Entry 7Y9V (electron microscopy, 3.20 A resolution); this record covers chains A and B of the 4 polymer chains in the assembly.

Chain A (and B):
Protein: Auxin efflux carrier component 1
From: Arabidopsis thaliana
Notes: chain B of this document is another copy of the same molecule, construct and numbering; everything in this record applies to it too
UniProt: Q9C6B8 (PINI_ARATH); residue numbers follow UniProt; this construct covers 1-622
Sequence (622 residues; each row starts with the number of its first residue):
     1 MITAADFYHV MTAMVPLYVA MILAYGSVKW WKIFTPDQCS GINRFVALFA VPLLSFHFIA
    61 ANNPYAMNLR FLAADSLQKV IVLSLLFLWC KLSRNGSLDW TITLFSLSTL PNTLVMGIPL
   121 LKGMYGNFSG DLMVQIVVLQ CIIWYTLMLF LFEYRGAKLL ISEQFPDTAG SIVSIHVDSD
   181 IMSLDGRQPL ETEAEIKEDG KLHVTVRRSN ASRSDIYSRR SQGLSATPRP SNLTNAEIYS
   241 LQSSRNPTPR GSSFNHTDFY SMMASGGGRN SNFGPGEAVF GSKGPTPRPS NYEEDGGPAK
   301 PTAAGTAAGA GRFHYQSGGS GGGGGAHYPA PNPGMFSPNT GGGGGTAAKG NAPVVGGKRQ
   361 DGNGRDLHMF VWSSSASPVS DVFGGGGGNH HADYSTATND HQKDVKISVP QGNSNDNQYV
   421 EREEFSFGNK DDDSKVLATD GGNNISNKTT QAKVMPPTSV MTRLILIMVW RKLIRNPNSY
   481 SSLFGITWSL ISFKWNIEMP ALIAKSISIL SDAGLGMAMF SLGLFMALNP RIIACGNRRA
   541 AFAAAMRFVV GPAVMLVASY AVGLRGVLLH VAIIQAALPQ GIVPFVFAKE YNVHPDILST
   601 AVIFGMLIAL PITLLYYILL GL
Not modelled in the structure: 212-454
UniProt features mapped onto this chain:
  - binding site ((indol-3-yl)acetate): Val51, Asn112, Leu114, Tyr145, Ile582, Val583
  - modified residue: Ser209 (Phosphoserine), Ser212 (Phosphoserine), Ser221 (Phosphoserine), Ser225 (Phosphoserine), Thr227 (Phosphothreonine), Ser231 (Phosphoserine), Thr248 (Phosphothreonine), Ser252 (Phosphoserine), Ser253 (Phosphoserine), Ser271 (Phosphoserine), Thr286 (Phosphothreonine), Ser290 (Phosphoserine), Thr302 (Phosphothreonine), Ser317 (Phosphoserine), Ser320 (Phosphoserine), Ser337 (Phosphoserine), Thr340 (Phosphothreonine), Ser374 (Phosphoserine), Ser377 (Phosphoserine), Ser408 (Phosphoserine) and 4 more in UniProt
  - glycosylation: Asn127 (N-linked (GlcNAc...) asparagine)
  - mutagenesis: Val51 (V51A: Strongly reduced ability to bind auxin (e.g. IAA) and impaired auxin efflux carrier activity), Asn112 (N112A: Lost ability to bind auxin (e.g. IAA) and impaired auxin efflux carrier activity), Tyr145 (Y145A: Strongly reduced ability to bind auxin (e.g. IAA) and impaired auxin (e.g. IAA) efflux carrier activity), Arg187 (R187A: Reduced auxin (e.g. IAA) efflux carrier activity), Thr227 (T227A: Non-phosphorylatable, slightly decreased auxin transport activity; when associated with A-248 and A-286; T227D: Phosphomimetic, normal auxin transport activity ...), Ser231 (S231A: Apical-to-basal shift in polar targeting, lost ability to recruit NPY1/MAB4 and NPY5/MEL1 to the plasma membrane, and increased auxin accumulation in the root tips ...), Thr248 (T248A: Non-phosphorylatable, slightly decreased auxin transport activity; when associated with A-227 and A-286; T248D: Phosphomimetic, normal auxin transport activity ...), Ser252 (S252A: Apical-to-basal shift in polar targeting, lost ability to recruit NPY1/MAB4 and NPY5/MEL1 to the plasma membrane, and increased auxin accumulation in the root tips ...), Ser271 (S271A: Non-phosphorylatable, slightly decreased auxin transport activity; when associated with A-231; A-252 and A-290; S271D: Phosphomimetic, normal auxin transport activity ...), Thr286 (T286A: Non-phosphorylatable, slightly decreased auxin transport activity; when associated with A-227 and A-248; T286D: Phosphomimetic, normal auxin transport activity ...), Ser290 (S290A: Apical-to-basal shift in polar targeting, lost ability to recruit NPY1/MAB4 and NPY5/MEL1 to the plasma membrane, and increased auxin accumulation in the root tips ...), Lys472 (K472A: Impaired auxin (e.g. IAA) efflux carrier activity), 3 further mutagenesis entries in UniProt
Ligand contacts: 1H-indol-3-ylacetic acid (IAC): Val46, Val51, Asn112, Val115, Asn478, Ala518, Leu522, Ile582, Val583
What the authors report for this chain:
  - binding site for 1H-indol-3-ylacetic acid: Val51, Asn112, Asn478, Ile582
  - mutagenesis - N112A, I582A: abolished binding to 1H-indol-3-ylacetic acid
  - mutagenesis - V51A (17-fold), Y145A: decreased binding to 1H-indol-3-ylacetic acid
  - mutagenesis - R471A, N478A: decreased expression
  - post-translational modification sites: Thr227, Ser231, Thr248, Ser252, Ser271, Thr286, Ser290 (citing earlier work)

Interface between chain A and chain B:
Contacting residue pairs - 51 pairs, chain A then chain B:
  Tyr8(A) - Ala501(B)
  Tyr8(A) - Leu502(B)
  Met11(A) - Leu502(B)
  Thr12(A) - Ala501(B)
  Val15(A) - Leu502(B)  hydrophobic
  Pro16(A) - Lys505(B)
  Pro16(A) - Ser506(B)
  Pro16(A) - Ile509(B)
  Leu17(A) - Ile509(B)  hydrophobic
  Val19(A) - Ser506(B)
  Ala20(A) - Leu510(B)  hydrophobic
  Ile33(A) - Arg44(B)  hydrogen bond (backbone-side chain)
  Ile33(A) - Leu48(B)  hydrophobic
  Phe34(A) - Gly41(B)
  Phe34(A) - Arg44(B)
  Phe34(A) - Phe45(B)
  Phe34(A) - Phe49(B)  hydrophobic
  Asp37(A) - Asp37(B)
  Asp37(A) - Gln38(B)
  Gln38(A) - Asp37(B)
  Gln38(A) - Ser40(B)
  Gln38(A) - Gly41(B)
  Gln38(A) - Arg44(B)
  Ser40(A) - Gln38(B)
  Gly41(A) - Phe34(B)
  Gly41(A) - Gln38(B)
  Gly41(A) - Ile42(B)
  Ile42(A) - Gly41(B)
  Arg44(A) - Ile33(B)  hydrogen bond (side chain-backbone)
  Arg44(A) - Phe34(B)
  Arg44(A) - Gln38(B)
  Phe45(A) - Met517(B)  hydrophobic
  Phe45(A) - Phe520(B)  hydrophobic
  Leu48(A) - Ile33(B)  hydrophobic
  Ala501(A) - Tyr8(B)
  Ala501(A) - Thr12(B)
  Leu502(A) - Tyr8(B)
  Leu502(A) - Met11(B)
  Leu502(A) - Val15(B)  hydrophobic
  Lys505(A) - Pro16(B)
  Ser506(A) - Pro16(B)
  Ile509(A) - Pro16(B)
  Ile509(A) - Leu515(B)  hydrophobic
  Ile509(A) - Gly516(B)
  Leu510(A) - Ala20(B)  hydrophobic
  Asp512(A) - Asp512(B)
  Ala513(A) - Ala513(B)  hydrophobic
  Leu515(A) - Ile509(B)  hydrophobic
  Gly516(A) - Ile509(B)
  Met517(A) - Phe45(B)  hydrophobic
  Phe520(A) - Phe45(B)  hydrophobic
Other interface residues (no listed pair), chain A (34 interface residues in all): Leu23, Ser27, Phe49, Pro500
Other interface residues (no listed pair), chain B (34 interface residues in all): Leu17, Val19, Leu23, Ser27, Pro500

In short:
Chain A and chain B each contribute 34 residues to their interface, with 2 hydrogen bonds. Its one
hydrogen-bonded contact is Ile33(A)-Arg44(B). From the paper: a binding site for 1H-indol-3-ylacetic acid at
Val51(A), Asn112(A) and Asn478(A) among others; N112A and I582A of chain A abolish binding to
1H-indol-3-ylacetic acid; 6 substitutions were tested in all.
Chain A and chain B are both Auxin efflux carrier component 1 (Arabidopsis thaliana); the structure, Structure
of the auxin exporter PIN1 in Arabidopsis thaliana in the IAA-bound state, was determined by electron
microscopy together with 7Y9T and 7Y9U from the same study.
